PDB entry 7UBM | electron microscopy, 3.13 A resolution | chains 1 and F of the 10 polymer chains in the assembly

Chain 1:
Molecule: 61-nt DNA strand
Sequence (61 nucleotides; numbered 1 to 61; the number before each row is that of its first residue):
     1 CTTATTGAATAAAATTGGGTAAATTTGACACTATAATGGGTTAATTCGCT
    51 CGTTGTGGTAG
Not modelled in the structure: 1-2, 42-45, 60-61

Chain F:
Protein: RNA polymerase sigma factor RpoD
Organism: Escherichia coli
UniProtKB: Q0P6L9 (Q0P6L9_ECOLX); numbering as in UniProt (aligned over 1-613)
Amino-acid sequence (627 residues; row label = number of the first residue in the row; numbers below 1 keep their minus sign (Met-13 is residue -13)):
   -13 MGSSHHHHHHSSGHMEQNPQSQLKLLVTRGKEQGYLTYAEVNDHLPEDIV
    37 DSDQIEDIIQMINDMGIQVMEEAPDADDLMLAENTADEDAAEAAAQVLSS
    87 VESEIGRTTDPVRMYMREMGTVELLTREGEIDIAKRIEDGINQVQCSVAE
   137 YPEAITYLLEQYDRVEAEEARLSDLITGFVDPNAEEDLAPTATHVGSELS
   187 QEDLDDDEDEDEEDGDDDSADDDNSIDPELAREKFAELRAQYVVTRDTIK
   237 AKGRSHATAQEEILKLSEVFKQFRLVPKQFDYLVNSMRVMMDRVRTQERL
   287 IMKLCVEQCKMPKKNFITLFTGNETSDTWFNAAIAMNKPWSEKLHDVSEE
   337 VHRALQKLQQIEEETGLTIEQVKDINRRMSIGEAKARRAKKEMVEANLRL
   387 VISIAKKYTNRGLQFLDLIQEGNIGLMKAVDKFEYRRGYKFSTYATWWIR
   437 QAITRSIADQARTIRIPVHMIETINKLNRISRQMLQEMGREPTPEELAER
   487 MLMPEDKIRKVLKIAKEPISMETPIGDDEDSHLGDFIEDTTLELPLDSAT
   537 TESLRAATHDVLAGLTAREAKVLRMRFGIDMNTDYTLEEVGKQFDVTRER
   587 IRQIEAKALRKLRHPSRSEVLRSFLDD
Not modelled in the structure: -13 to 89, 166-214, 238-241, 448-551, 600-613
Differences from the reference sequence: expression tag (-13 to 0)

Interface between chain 1 and chain F:
Contacting residue pairs (48):
  DA23(1) with Arg586(F), salt bridge to the phosphate
  DT24(1) with Thr583(F), phosphate contact; Arg586(F), salt bridge to the phosphate; Gln589(F), base contact
  DT25(1) with Val582(F), phosphate contact; Thr583(F), hydrogen bond to the phosphate; Arg584(F), phosphate contact; Glu585(F), base contact; Arg586(F), base contact; Gln589(F), base contact
  DT26(1) with Glu585(F), base contact
  DC29(1) with Lys414(F), salt bridge to the phosphate
  DA30(1) with Lys418(F), salt bridge to the phosphate; Trp434(F), phosphate contact
  DT32(1) with Tyr430(F), hydrogen bond to the base; Trp434(F), hydrogen bond to the base
  DA33(1) with Lys418(F), base contact; Glu420(F), hydrogen bond to the base; Arg423(F), hydrogen bond to the base; Tyr425(F), sugar contact; Tyr430(F), stacking on the base; Trp433(F), phosphate contact
  DT34(1) with Tyr425(F), phosphate contact; Thr429(F), sugar contact
  DA35(1) with Tyr425(F), phosphate contact; Ser428(F), sugar contact; Thr429(F), base contact
  DA36(1) with Lys426(F), salt bridge to the phosphate; Ser428(F), hydrogen bond to the phosphate; Thr429(F), base contact; Thr432(F), base contact
  DT37(1) with Leu110(F), base contact; Ala382(F), base contact; Asn383(F), hydrogen bond to the base; Arg385(F), phosphate contact; Leu386(F), hydrogen bond to the base; Ser389(F), sugar contact; Ser428(F), base contact
  DG38(1) with Met102(F), hydrogen bond to the base; Arg385(F), hydrogen bond to the base
  DG39(1) with Asp96(F), base contact; Val98(F), base contact; Arg99(F), hydrogen bond to the base; Lys392(F), phosphate contact; Phe401(F), sugar contact
  DG40(1) with Arg99(F), hydrogen bond to the base; Lys392(F), phosphate contact
  DT41(1) with Asn396(F), phosphate contact
Interface residues without a listed pair, chain 1 (18 interface residues in all): DA28, DC31
Interface residues without a listed pair, chain F (39 interface residues in all): Arg103, Gly106, Glu116, Ile388, Phe419, Gln437, Arg554, Asp581

Overview:
The interface between chain 1 and chain F involves 18 residues on one side and 39 on the other, with 12
hydrogen bonds, 5 salt bridges and 1 aromatic stacking contact. Polar contacts include DT32(1)-Tyr430(F),
DT32(1)-Trp434(F) and DA33(1)-Glu420(F).
Chain 1 is a 61-nt DNA strand and chain F is RNA polymerase sigma factor RpoD (Escherichia coli); the
structure, Transcription antitermination complex: "pre-engaged" Qlambda-loading complex, was determined by
electron microscopy together with 7UBJ, 7UBL and 7UBN from the same study.
